Entry 7U5D (electron microscopy, 3.52 A resolution); this record covers chains 1 and G of the 13 polymer chains in the assembly.

# Chain 1
Molecule: crRNA
Organism: Aeromonas salmonicida
Sequence (60 nucleotides; each row starts with the number of its first residue):
     1 CCAAGAAAAG GACUGGAAGA AAUCAUCCAA GUUGGGGACU AUUUUCUGCC GUAUAGGCAG

# Chain G
Molecule: Cas7
Organism: Aeromonas salmonicida
Amino-acid sequence (347 residues; row label = number of the first residue in the row):
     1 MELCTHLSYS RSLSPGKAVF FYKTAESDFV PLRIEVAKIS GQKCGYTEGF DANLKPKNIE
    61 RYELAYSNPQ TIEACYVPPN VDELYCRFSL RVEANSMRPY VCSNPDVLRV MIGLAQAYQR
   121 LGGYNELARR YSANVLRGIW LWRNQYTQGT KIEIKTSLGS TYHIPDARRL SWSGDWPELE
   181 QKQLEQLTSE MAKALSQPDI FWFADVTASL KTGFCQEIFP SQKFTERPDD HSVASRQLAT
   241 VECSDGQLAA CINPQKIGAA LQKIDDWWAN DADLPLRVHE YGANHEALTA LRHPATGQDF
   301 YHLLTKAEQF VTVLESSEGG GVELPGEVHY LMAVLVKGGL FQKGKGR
Disordered / not traced: 1-2, 40-68, 227-234, 318-322, 345-347

# Interface between chain 1 and chain G
Contacting residue pairs (25):
  G35(1) with Tyr9(G), hydrogen bond to the sugar; Ser10(G), phosphate contact; Tyr100(G), phosphate contact; Gly339(G), sugar contact; Leu340(G), base contact; Gln342(G), hydrogen bond to the base
  G36(1) with Ser10(G), phosphate contact; Arg11(G), hydrogen bond to the phosphate; Gly338(G), sugar contact; Gly339(G), sugar contact; Leu340(G), base contact
  G37(1) with Arg11(G), salt bridge to the phosphate; Arg277(G), sugar contact
  A38(1) with Trp142(G), base contact; Gln255(G), sugar contact; Lys256(G), base contact; Arg277(G), salt bridge to the phosphate
  C39(1) with Gln222(G), hydrogen bond to the sugar; Phe224(G), base contact; Asn253(G), phosphate contact; Gln255(G), hydrogen bond to the phosphate
  U40(1) with Gln222(G), sugar contact; Lys256(G), salt bridge to the phosphate
  U54(1) with Tyr76(G), base contact; Pro79(G), base contact
Other interface residues (no listed pair), chain 1 (9 interface residues in all): G34, A41
Other interface residues (no listed pair), chain G (23 interface residues in all): Ser8, Arg143, Lys223, Thr225, Ala259, His285

# Summary
9 residues of chain 1 and 23 residues of chain G are in contact, with 5 hydrogen bonds and 3 salt bridges.
Polar contacts include G35(1)-Gln342(G), G35(1)-Tyr9(G) and C39(1)-Gln222(G).
Here chain 1 is crRNA and chain G is Cas7, both from Aeromonas salmonicida. Entry 7U5D (I-F3b Cascade-TniQ
full R-loop complex) was determined by electron microscopy (same publication as 7U5E).
